PDB entry 7WTQ | electron microscopy, 3.70 A resolution | chains C2 and SB of the 18 polymer chains in the assembly

== Chain C2 ==
Molecule: 18S rRNA
Organism: Saccharomyces cerevisiae
Sequence (1800 nucleotides; row label = number of the first residue in the row):
     1 UAUCUGGUUGAUCCUGCCAGUAGUCAUAUGCUUGUCUCAAAGAUUAAGCC
    51 AUGCAUGUCUAAGUAUAAGCAAUUUAUACAGUGAAACUGCGAAUGGCUCA
   101 UUAAAUCAGUUAUCGUUUAUUUGAUAGUUCCUUUACUACAUGGUAUAACU
   151 GUGGUAAUUCUAGAGCUAAUACAUGCUUAAAAUCUCGACCCUUUGGAAGA
   201 GAUGUAUUUAUUAGAUAAAAAAUCAAUGUCUUCGGACUCUUUGAUGAUUC
   251 AUAAUAACUUUUCGAAUCGCAUGGCCUUGUGCUGGCGAUGGUUCAUUCAA
   301 AUUUCUGCCCUAUCAACUUUCGAUGGUAGGAUAGUGGCCUACCAUGGUUU
   351 CAACGGGUAACGGGGAAUAAGGGUUCGAUUCCGGAGAGGGAGCCUGAGAA
   401 ACGGCUACCACAUCCAAGGAAGGCAGCAGGCGCGCAAAUUACCCAAUCCU
   451 AAUUCAGGGAGGUAGUGACAAUAAAUAACGAUACAGGGCCCAUUCGGGUC
   501 UUGUAAUUGGAAUGAGUACAAUGUAAAUACCUUAACGAGGAACAAUUGGA
   551 GGGCAAGUCUGGUGCCAGCAGCCGCGGUAAUUCCAGCUCCAAUAGCGUAU
   601 AUUAAAGUUGUUGCAGUUAAAAAGCUCGUAGUUGAACUUUGGGCCCGGUU
   651 GGCCGGUCCGAUUUUUUCGUGUACUGGAUUUCCAACGGGGCCUUUCCUUC
   701 UGGCUAACCUUGAGUCCUUGUGGCUCUUGGCGAACCAGGACUUUUACUUU
   751 GAAAAAAUUAGAGUGUUCAAAGCAGGCGUAUUGCUCGAAUAUAUUAGCAU
   801 GGAAUAAUAGAAUAGGACGUUUGGUUCUAUUUUGUUGGUUUCUAGGACCA
   851 UCGUAAUGAUUAAUAGGGACGGUCGGGGGCAUCAGUAUUCAAUUGUCAGA
   901 GGUGAAAUUCUUGGAUUUAUUGAAGACUAACUACUGCGAAAGCAUUUGCC
   951 AAGGACGUUUUCAUUAAUCAAGAACGAAAGUUAGGGGAUCGAAGAUGAUC
  1001 AGAUACCGUCGUAGUCUUAACCAUAAACUAUGCCGACUAGGGAUCGGGUG
  1051 GUGUUUUUUUAAUGACCCACUCGGCACCUUACGAGAAAUCAAAGUCUUUG
  1101 GGUUCUGGGGGGAGUAUGGUCGCAAGGCUGAAACUUAAAGGAAUUGACGG
  1151 AAGGGCACCACCAGGAGUGGAGCCUGCGGCUUAAUUUGACUCAACACGGG
  1201 GAAACUCACCAGGUCCAGACACAAUAAGGAUUGACAGAUUGAGAGCUCUU
  1251 UCUUGAUUUUGUGGGUGGUGGUGCAUGGCCGUUCUUAGUUGGUGGAGUGA
  1301 UUUGUCUGCUUAAUUGCGAUAACGAACGAGACCUUAACCUACUAAAUAGU
  1351 GGUGCUAGCAUUUGCUGGUUAUCCACUUCUUAGAGGGACUAUCGGUUUCA
  1401 AGCCGAUGGAAGUUUGAGGCAAUAACAGGUCUGUGAUGCCCUUAGACGUU
  1451 CUGGGCCGCACGCGCGCUACACUGACGGAGCCAGCGAGUCUAACCUUGGC
  1501 CGAGAGGUCUUGGUAAUCUUGUGAAACUCCGUCGUGCUGGGGAUAGAGCA
  1551 UUGUAAUUAUUGCUCUUCAACGAGGAAUUCCUAGUAAGCGCAAGUCAUCA
  1601 GCUUGCGUUGAUUACGUCCCUGCCCUUUGUACACACCGCCCGUCGCUAGU
  1651 ACCGAUUGAAUGGCUUAGUGAGGCCUCAGGAUCUGCUUAGAGAAGGGGGC
  1701 AACUCCAUCUCAGAGCGGAGAAUUUGGACAAACUUGGUCAUUUAGAGGAA
  1751 CUAAAAGUCGUAACAAGGUUUCCGUAGGUGAACCUGCGGAAGGAUCAUUA
Disordered / not traced: 73-75, 133-135, 489-498, 651-683, 707-732, 1140, 1157-1621, 1631-1634

== Chain SB ==
Name: 40S ribosomal protein S1-A
Organism: Saccharomyces cerevisiae
Reference sequence: P33442 (RS3A1_YEAST); residue numbers follow UniProt; this construct covers 1-255
Chain sequence (255 residues; row label = number of the first residue in the row):
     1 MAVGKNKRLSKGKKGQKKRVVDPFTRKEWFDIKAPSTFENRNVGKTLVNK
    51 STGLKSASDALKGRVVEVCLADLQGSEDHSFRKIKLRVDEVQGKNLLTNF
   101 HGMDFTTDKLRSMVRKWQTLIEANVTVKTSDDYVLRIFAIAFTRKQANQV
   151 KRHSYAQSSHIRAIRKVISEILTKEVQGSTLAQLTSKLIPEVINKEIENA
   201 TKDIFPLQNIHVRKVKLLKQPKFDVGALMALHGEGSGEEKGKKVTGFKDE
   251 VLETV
Disordered / not traced: 1-19, 236-255
UniProt features mapped onto this chain:
  - modified residue: Ala-2 (N-acetylalanine), Thr-245 (Phosphothreonine), Thr-254 (Phosphothreonine)
  - cross-link: Lys-248 (Glycyl lysine isopeptide (Lys-Gly) (interchain with G-Cter in ubiquitin))

== Chain C2 / chain SB interface ==
Residue-residue contacts (56):
  C874(C2) / Ser-159(SB)  hydrogen bond to the phosphate
  G875(C2) / Gln-157(SB)  phosphate contact
  G875(C2) / Ser-158(SB)  hydrogen bond to the phosphate
  G875(C2) / Ser-159(SB)  phosphate contact
  G876(C2) / Ser-158(SB)  phosphate contact
  A884(C2) / Asn-124(SB)  hydrogen bond to the sugar
  A884(C2) / Arg-136(SB)  salt bridge to the phosphate
  A884(C2) / Phe-138(SB)  sugar contact
  G885(C2) / Arg-136(SB)  salt bridge to the phosphate
  G885(C2) / Phe-138(SB)  sugar contact
  G885(C2) / Lys-216(SB)  salt bridge to the phosphate
  U886(C2) / Lys-214(SB)  salt bridge to the phosphate
  U886(C2) / Lys-216(SB)  salt bridge to the phosphate
  U896(C2) / Phe-24(SB)  sugar contact
  U896(C2) / Lys-27(SB)  salt bridge to the phosphate
  C897(C2) / Pro-23(SB)  phosphate contact
  U920(C2) / Val-65(SB)  sugar contact
  A930(C2) / Val-114(SB)  base contact
  A930(C2) / Leu-120(SB)  base contact
  A930(C2) / Glu-122(SB)  base contact
  C931(C2) / Val-114(SB)  sugar contact
  C931(C2) / Arg-115(SB)  sugar contact
  C931(C2) / Lys-116(SB)  phosphate contact
  C931(C2) / Trp-117(SB)  phosphate contact
  C931(C2) / Gln-118(SB)  hydrogen bond to the sugar
  C931(C2) / Leu-120(SB)  base contact
  U932(C2) / Trp-117(SB)  hydrogen bond to the phosphate
  U932(C2) / Tyr-155(SB)  hydrogen bond to the phosphate
  A933(C2) / Lys-116(SB)  phosphate contact
  A933(C2) / Trp-117(SB)  phosphate contact
  A933(C2) / Tyr-155(SB)  base contact
  C934(C2) / Trp-117(SB)  phosphate contact
  U946(C2) / Arg-165(SB)  salt bridge to the phosphate
  U947(C2) / Arg-162(SB)  salt bridge to the phosphate
  G948(C2) / Arg-162(SB)  salt bridge to the phosphate
  U1044(C2) / Lys-151(SB)  phosphate contact
  U1044(C2) / His-153(SB)  hydrogen bond to the phosphate
  C1045(C2) / Lys-151(SB)  salt bridge to the phosphate
  C1045(C2) / His-153(SB)  salt bridge to the phosphate
  G1046(C2) / Gln-157(SB)  hydrogen bond to the phosphate
  G1047(C2) / Gln-157(SB)  phosphate contact
  U1056(C2) / Lys-202(SB)  sugar contact
  G1064(C2) / His-160(SB)  phosphate contact
  G1064(C2) / Asp-203(SB)  hydrogen bond to the sugar
  G1064(C2) / Ile-204(SB)  hydrogen bond to the sugar
  A1065(C2) / Gln-146(SB)  hydrogen bond to the base
  A1065(C2) / His-160(SB)  salt bridge to the phosphate
  A1065(C2) / Phe-205(SB)  sugar contact
  A1065(C2) / Pro-206(SB)  sugar contact
  C1066(C2) / Gln-146(SB)  hydrogen bond to the sugar
  C1066(C2) / Asn-148(SB)  hydrogen bond to the sugar
  C1066(C2) / Gln-149(SB)  phosphate contact
  C1066(C2) / Lys-151(SB)  salt bridge to the phosphate
  C1067(C2) / Asn-148(SB)  sugar contact
  C1067(C2) / Val-150(SB)  phosphate contact
  C1067(C2) / Lys-151(SB)  hydrogen bond to the phosphate
Interface residues without a listed pair, chain C2 (32 interface residues in all): C883, G895, U921, A1043, U1054, C1068
Interface residues without a listed pair, chain SB (37 interface residues in all): His-101, Thr-119, Arg-152

== Overview ==
32 residues of chain C2 and 37 residues of chain SB are in contact; the contacts include 14 hydrogen bonds and
13 salt bridges. Among the polar pairs are A1065(C2)/Gln-146(SB), A884(C2)/Asn-124(SB) and
C931(C2)/Gln-118(SB).
Here chain C2 is 18S rRNA and chain SB is 40S ribosomal protein S1-A, both from Saccharomyces cerevisiae.
Entry 7WTQ (Cryo-EM structure of a yeast pre-40S ribosomal subunit - State Tsr1-2 (without Rps2)) was
determined by electron microscopy (same publication as 7WTN, 7WTO, 7WTP and 7WTR).
